Entry 2VBN (X-ray diffraction, 1.90 A resolution); this record covers chains A and E of the 6 polymer chains in the assembly.

Chain A:
Protein: DNA endonuclease I-crei
Source organism: Chlamydomonas reinhardtii
Notes: EC 3.1.-.-
UniProtKB: P05725 (DNE1_CHLRE); residues 1-153 here = UniProt positions 1-153
Chain sequence (153 residues; numbered 1 to 153; the number before each row is that of its first residue):
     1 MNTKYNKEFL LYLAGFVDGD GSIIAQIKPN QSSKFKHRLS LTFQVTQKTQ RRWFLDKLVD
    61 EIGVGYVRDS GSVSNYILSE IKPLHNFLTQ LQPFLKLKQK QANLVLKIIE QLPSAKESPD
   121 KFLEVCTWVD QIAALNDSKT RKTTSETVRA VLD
Sequence notes: conflict Ser33 (Tyr in P05725), Arg38 (Gln in P05725), Thr42 (Ala in P05725), Ser70 (Arg in P05725), Asn75 (Asp in P05725), Glu110 (Trp in P05725), Gln111 (Arg in P05725)
Metal / ion sites: Mg2+ site 1: Gly19 (shared with 1 residue of chain B; DA14(E) of chain E; 1 residue of chain S); Mg2+ site 2: Asp20 (shared with 1 residue of chain B; 1 residue of chain C; 1 residue of chain S; 1 residue of chain T); Ca2+: Ala134, Asn136
Curated features (UniProtKB/Swiss-Prot):
  - region (Interaction with DNA): Gln44 to Gln47, Ser138 to Thr143
  - binding site (Mg(2+)): Gly19, Asp20
  - mutagenesis: Asp20 (D20A/L/N: Loss of catalytic activity. Reduced affinity for DNA), Gln26 (Q26A/C: Alters the specificity of the endonuclease), Gln44 (Q44A/C/T/V/W: Alters the specificity of the endonuclease), Gln47 (Q47A/E/M: Loss of catalytic activity; Q47N: Strongly reduced affinity for DNA. No effect on catalytic activity), Arg68 (R68A: Loss of activity), Lys98 (K98A: Strongly reduced affinity for DNA. Increased catalytic activity; K98R: Strongly reduced affinity for DNA. No effect on catalytic activity), Ser138 (S138A: Reduced affinity for DNA. No effect on catalytic activity. Reduced cleavage; when associated with M-139), Lys139 (K139M: Reduced affinity for DNA. No effect on catalytic activity. Reduced cleavage; when associated with A-138), Lys142 (K142G: Reduced affinity for DNA. No effect on catalytic activity. Reduced cleavage; when associated with G-143), Thr143 (T143G: Reduced affinity for DNA. No effect on catalytic activity. Reduced cleavage; when associated with G-142)

Chain E:
Molecule: 14-nt DNA strand
Sequence (14 nucleotides; row label = number of the first residue in the row):
     1 TCTGCCTTTT TTGA
Metal / ion sites: Mg2+: DA14 (shared with Gly19(A) of chain A; 1 residue of chain B; 1 residue of chain S)

Interface between chain A and chain E:
Pairs across the interface (20; chain A residue first):
  Ser32(A) - DT1(E)  sugar contact
  Ser33(A) - DC2(E)  phosphate contact
  Lys34(A) - DC2(E)  hydrogen bond to the phosphate
  Arg38(A) - DT3(E)  base contact
  Arg38(A) - DG4(E)  hydrogen bond to the base
  Arg38(A) - DC5(E)  base contact
  Tyr66(A) - DC5(E)  sugar contact
  Tyr66(A) - DC6(E)  base contact
  Arg68(A) - DC6(E)  sugar contact
  Arg68(A) - DT7(E)  salt bridge to the phosphate
  Ser70(A) - DT8(E)  base contact
  Ser70(A) - DT9(E)  base contact
  Glu80(A) - DG4(E)  phosphate contact
  Glu80(A) - DC5(E)  phosphate contact
  Ile81(A) - DG4(E)  hydrogen bond to the phosphate
  Asp137(A) - DG13(E)  phosphate contact
  Lys139(A) - DT11(E)  phosphate contact
  Lys139(A) - DT12(E)  hydrogen bond to the phosphate
  Lys139(A) - DG13(E)  salt bridge to the phosphate
  Thr140(A) - DT10(E)  phosphate contact
Interface residues without a listed pair, chain A (13 interface residues in all): Lys28

Overview:
Chain A and chain E each contribute 13 residues to their interface, with 4 hydrogen bonds and 2 salt bridges.
Polar pairs include Arg38(A)-DG4(E), Lys34(A)-DC2(E) and Ile81(A)-DG4(E). From UniProt: Mg2+-binding residues
Gly19(A) and Asp20(A) and 10 mutagenesis sites on chain A.
Here chain A is DNA endonuclease I-crei (Chlamydomonas reinhardtii) and chain E is a 14-nt DNA strand. Entry
2VBN (Molecular basis of human XPC gene recognition and cleavage by engineered homing endonuclease
heterodimers) was determined by X-ray diffraction (same publication as 2VBJ, 2VBL and 2VBO).
